5BR8 - chains A and I of the 21 polymer chains in the assembly; structure by X-ray diffraction, 3.40 A resolution.

Chain A:
Molecule: 16S ribosomal RNA
From: Thermus thermophilus (strain HB8 / ATCC 27634 / DSM 579)
Sequence (1522 nucleotides; row label = number of the first residue in the row; note: 42 numbers in that range are skipped by the numbering (no residue carries them; nothing is unmodelled there); a row labelled like 190A-190L holds insertion residues (190A, then the next letters in order); numbering starts at 0):
     0 UUUGUUGGAGAGUUUGAUCCUGGCUCAGGGUGAACGCUGGCGGCGUGCCU
    50 AAGACAUGCAAGUCGUGCGGG
    73 CCGCGGGGUUUU
    88 ACUCCG
    95 UGGUC
   101 AGCGGCGGACGGGUGAGUAACGCGUGGGU
  129A G
   130 ACCUACCCGGAAGAGGGGGACAACCCGGGGAAACUCGGGCUAAUCCCCCA
   180 UGUGGACCCGC
190A-190L CCCUUGGGGUGU
   191 GUCCAAAGGGCUUU
   216 GCCCGCUUCCGGAUGGGCCCGCGUCCCAUCAGCUAGUUGGUGGGGUAAUG
   266 GCCCACCAAGGCGACGACGGGUAGCCGGUCUGAGAGGAUGGCCGGCCACA
   316 GGGGCACUGAGACACGGGCCCCACUCCUACGGGAGGCAGCAGUUAGGAAU
   366 CUUCCGCAAUGGGCGCAAGCCUGACGGAGCGACGCCGCUUGGAGGAAGAA
   416 GCCCUUCGGGGUGUAAACUCCUGAA
   442 CCCGGGACGAAACCCCCGACGA
   474 GGGGACUGACGGUACCGGG
   494 GUAAUAGCGCCGGCCAACUCCGUGCCAGCAGCCXCGGUAAUACGGAGGGC
   544 GCGAGCGUUACCCGGAUUCACUGGGCGUAAAGGGCGUGUAGGCGGCCUGG
   594 GGCGUCCCAUGUGAAAGACCACGGCUCAACCGUGGGGGAGCGUGGGAUAC
   644 GCUCAGGCUAGACGGUGGGAGAGGGUGGUGGAAUUCCCGGAGUAGCGGUG
   694 AAAUGCGCAGAUACCGGGAGGAACGCCGAUGGCGAAGGCAGCCACCUGGU
   744 CCACCCGUGACGCUGAGGCGCGAAAGCGUGGGGAGCAAACCGGAUUAGAU
   794 ACCCGGGUAGUCCACGCCCUAAACGAUGCGCGCUAGGUCUCUGGGUCU
   848 CCUGGGGGCCGAAGCUAACGCGUUAAGCGCGCCGCCUGGGGAGUACGGCC
   898 GCAAGGCUGAAACUCAAAGGAAUUGACGGGGGCCCGCACAAGCGGUGGAG
   948 CAUGUGGUUUAAUUCGAAGXAACGCGAAGAACCUUACCAGGCCUUGACAU
   998 GCUAGG
 1003A G
  1004 AACCCGGGUGAAAGCCUGGGGUGCCCC
1030A-1030D GCGA
  1031 GGGGAGCCCUAGCACAGGUGCUGCAUGGCCGUCGUCAGCUCGUGCCGUGA
  1081 GGUGUUGGGUUAAGUCCCGCAACGAGCGCAACCCCCGCCGUUAGUUGCCA
  1131 GCGGUUCGGCCGGGCACUCUAACGGGACUGCCCGCGAAA
  1171 GCGGGAGGAAGGAGGGGACGACGUCUGGUCAGCAUGGCCCUUACGGCCUG
  1221 GGCGACACACGUGCUACAAUGCCCACUACAAAGCGAUGCCACCCGGCAAC
  1271 GGGGAGCUAAUCGCAAAAAGGUGGGCCCAGUUCGGAUUGGGGUCUGCAAC
  1321 CCGACCCCAUGAAGCCGGAAUCGCUAGUAAUCGCGGAUCAG
 1361A C
  1362 CAUGCCGCGGUGAAUACGUUCCCGGGCCUUGUACACACXGCCXGUXACGC
  1412 CAUGGGAGCGGGCUCUACCCGAAGUCGCCGGG
  1446 AGCCUACGGG
  1459 CAGGCGCCGAGGGUAGGGCCCGUGACUGGGGCGAAGUCGUAACAAGGUAG
  1509 CUGUACCGGAAGGUGCGGCUGGAUCCACUCCUUUCU
Not modelled in the structure: 0-4, 1534-1538
Sequence notes: expression tag (1534-1544)
Modified / non-standard residues: PSU (pseudouridine-5'-monophosphate) at position 516, G7M (N7-methyl-guanosine-5'-monophosphate) at position 527, M2G (N2-dimethylguanosine-5'-monophosphate) at position 966, 5MC (5-methylcytidine-5'-monophosphate) at position 967, 2MG (2N-methylguanosine-5'-monophosphate) at position 1207, 5MC (5-methylcytidine-5'-monophosphate) at position 1400, 4OC (4n,o2'-methylcytidine-5'-monophosphate) at position 1402, 5MC (5-methylcytidine-5'-monophosphate) at position 1404, 5MC (5-methylcytidine-5'-monophosphate) at position 1407, UR3 (3-methyluridine-5'-monophoshate) at position 1498, MA6 (6N-dimethyladenosine-5'-monophoshate) at position 1518, MA6 (6N-dimethyladenosine-5'-monophoshate) at position 1519, PSU (pseudouridine-5'-monophosphate) at position 1540, PSU (pseudouridine-5'-monophosphate) at position 1541
Ion coordination: Mg2+ site 1: U12, C526, A914; Mg2+ site 2 near G21 (its only coordinating residue here); Mg2+ site 3: C48, U49; Mg2+ site 4 near A53 (its only coordinating residue here); Mg2+ site 5: A59, U387; Mg2+ site 6: G61, U62, G105; Mg2+ site 7: G107, G324; Mg2+ site 8 near A109 (its only coordinating residue here); Mg2+ site 9 near G113 (its only coordinating residue here); Mg2+ site 10: G117, A288; Mg2+ site 11: C121, U125; Mg2+ site 12 near G147 (its only coordinating residue here); 92 more Mg2+ sites not listed
Ligand contacts:
  - paromomycin (PAR), molecule 1: G31, C47, C48, A50, A51, G52, A53, G113, U114, G115, A353, C355, A356, G357, U358, U359, A360, G361, U365, C366
  - paromomycin (PAR), molecule 2: G567, G568, C569, G570, G575, G821, C862, G874, C875, C877, C879, C880
  - paromomycin (PAR), molecule 3: G610, A611, C612, C613, A614, A622, C623, C624, G625, U626
  - paromomycin (PAR), molecule 4: G661, G662, A663, G664, G666, G667, C739, U740, G741, G742, U743
  - paromomycin (PAR), molecule 5: U669, G670, G671, U672, G673, G714, A715, A716, C717, C805, C806
  - paromomycin (PAR), molecule 6: G1405, U1406, 5MC_1407, A1408, C1409, G1489, C1490, G1491, A1492, A1493, G1494, U1495, C1496

Chain I:
Protein: 30S ribosomal protein S9
From: Thermus thermophilus (strain HB8 / ATCC 27634 / DSM 579)
Reference sequence: P80374 (RS9_THET8); residues 1-128 here = UniProt positions 1-128
Chain sequence (128 residues; each row starts with the number of its first residue):
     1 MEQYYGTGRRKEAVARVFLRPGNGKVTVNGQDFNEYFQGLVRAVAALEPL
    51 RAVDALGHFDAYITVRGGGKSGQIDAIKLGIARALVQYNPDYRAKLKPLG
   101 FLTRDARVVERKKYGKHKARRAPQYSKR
Not modelled in the structure: 1

Chain A / chain I interface:
Residue-residue contacts (116):
  G942(A) with Gln124(I), hydrogen bond to the base
  U943(A) with Gln124(I), hydrogen bond to the sugar
  M2G_966(A) with Lys127(I), sugar contact
  C1116(A) with Val108(I), sugar contact
  G1117(A) with Arg104(I), hydrogen bond to the phosphate; Ala106(I), sugar contact
  C1118(A) with Arg9(I), salt bridge to the phosphate; Arg83(I), hydrogen bond to the phosphate; Arg104(I), salt bridge to the phosphate
  C1119(A) with Arg83(I), salt bridge to the phosphate
  G1127(A) with Arg66(I), salt bridge to the phosphate
  C1128(A) with Arg16(I), sugar contact; Tyr62(I), hydrogen bond to the phosphate; Arg66(I), salt bridge to the phosphate
  C1129(A) with Tyr62(I), hydrogen bond to the phosphate
  A1130(A) with Gln3(I), hydrogen bond to the sugar; Phe18(I), sugar contact; Arg20(I), salt bridge to the phosphate; Tyr62(I), sugar contact
  G1131(A) with Gln3(I), hydrogen bond to the phosphate
  C1147(A) with Tyr5(I), hydrogen bond to the sugar; Arg16(I), hydrogen bond to the sugar
  U1148(A) with Thr7(I), hydrogen bond to the phosphate; Val14(I), phosphate contact; Arg16(I), sugar contact
  C1149(A) with Arg9(I), salt bridge to the phosphate; Val14(I), phosphate contact
  G1178(A) with Arg93(I), salt bridge to the phosphate; Lys97(I), hydrogen bond to the base
  A1179(A) with Arg93(I), salt bridge to the phosphate; Leu102(I), sugar contact; Thr103(I), phosphate contact; Arg104(I), hydrogen bond to the sugar
  A1180(A) with Lys97(I), salt bridge to the phosphate; Thr103(I), hydrogen bond to the phosphate
  G1186(A) with Glu110(I), phosphate contact; Arg111(I), sugar contact; Lys113(I), hydrogen bond to the phosphate; Arg120(I), salt bridge to the phosphate
  G1187(A) with Arg111(I), hydrogen bond to the sugar; Lys113(I), salt bridge to the phosphate
  A1188(A) with Tyr114(I), hydrogen bond to the phosphate
  C1230(A) with Arg128(I), phosphate contact
  G1231(A) with Ser126(I), phosphate contact; Arg128(I), phosphate contact
  U1232(A) with Gln124(I), hydrogen bond to the phosphate; Tyr125(I), phosphate contact; Ser126(I), hydrogen bond to the phosphate
  G1233(A) with His117(I), salt bridge to the phosphate; Pro123(I), phosphate contact; Gln124(I), hydrogen bond to the phosphate
  A1248(A) with Tyr36(I), sugar contact; Lys70(I), hydrogen bond to the sugar
  C1249(A) with Tyr36(I), sugar contact; Gly67(I), sugar contact; Gly68(I), hydrogen bond to the sugar; Gly69(I), sugar contact; Lys70(I), sugar contact; Gln73(I), hydrogen bond to the sugar
  A1250(A) with Arg66(I), phosphate contact; Gly67(I), hydrogen bond to the phosphate; Gly68(I), hydrogen bond to the phosphate
  A1251(A) with Glu12(I), sugar contact; Gly67(I), phosphate contact
  G1290(A) with Leu40(I), sugar contact
  G1291(A) with Gln38(I), hydrogen bond to the sugar; Gly39(I), sugar contact
  U1292(A) with Gln38(I), sugar contact; Gly39(I), phosphate contact
  C1342(A) with Gln124(I), sugar contact; Tyr125(I), phosphate contact
  G1343(A) with Arg121(I), hydrogen bond to the sugar; Ala122(I), hydrogen bond to the sugar; Tyr125(I), phosphate contact
  C1344(A) with Arg120(I), sugar contact; Ala122(I), phosphate contact
  U1345(A) with Arg120(I), salt bridge to the phosphate
  A1346(A) with Arg120(I), salt bridge to the phosphate
  G1347(A) with Arg10(I), hydrogen bond to the base; Arg107(I), hydrogen bond to the base; Val108(I), sugar contact; Val109(I), sugar contact
  U1348(A) with Val108(I), phosphate contact; Val109(I), phosphate contact; Glu110(I), hydrogen bond to the phosphate; Arg120(I), phosphate contact
  A1349(A) with Lys118(I), phosphate contact; Arg120(I), phosphate contact; Arg121(I), hydrogen bond to the phosphate
  A1350(A) with Lys118(I), salt bridge to the phosphate; Arg121(I), salt bridge to the phosphate
  U1351(A) with Lys118(I), base contact
  C1366(A) with His117(I), salt bridge to the phosphate
  C1367(A) with Lys112(I), salt bridge to the phosphate; Tyr114(I), phosphate contact; Gly115(I), hydrogen bond to the phosphate; Lys116(I), phosphate contact
  G1368(A) with Arg111(I), salt bridge to the phosphate; Lys112(I), salt bridge to the phosphate; Lys113(I), hydrogen bond to the phosphate; Tyr114(I), hydrogen bond to the phosphate
  C1369(A) with Arg111(I), phosphate contact; Lys112(I), hydrogen bond to the phosphate
  G1370(A) with Glu12(I), sugar contact
  G1371(A) with Lys11(I), phosphate contact; Gly68(I), sugar contact; Gly69(I), hydrogen bond to the phosphate; Val109(I), phosphate contact
  U1372(A) with Lys11(I), salt bridge to the phosphate; Gly69(I), phosphate contact; Lys70(I), phosphate contact; Ser71(I), hydrogen bond to the phosphate; Gly72(I), hydrogen bond to the phosphate
  G1373(A) with Lys11(I), hydrogen bond to the base; Arg42(I), salt bridge to the phosphate; Ser71(I), hydrogen bond to the phosphate
Other interface residues (no listed pair), chain A (56 interface residues in all): C970, A1146, G1177, C1189, A1252, U1341
Other interface residues (no listed pair), chain I (54 interface residues in all): Thr64

Summary:
The interface between chain A and chain I involves 56 residues on one side and 54 on the other; the contacts
include 41 hydrogen bonds and 23 salt bridges. Polar pairs include G942(A)-Gln124(I), G1178(A)-Lys97(I) and
G1347(A)-Arg10(I). Bound to chain A: 6 copies of paromomycin.
Here chain A is 16S ribosomal RNA and chain I is 30S ribosomal protein S9, both from Thermus thermophilus
(strain HB8 / ATCC 27634 / DSM 579). Entry 5BR8 (Ambient-temperature crystal structure of 30S ribosomal
subunit from Thermus thermophilus in complex with paromomycin) was determined by X-ray diffraction.
